PDB entry 4WNW | X-ray diffraction, 3.30 A resolution | chain A

Chain A:
Molecule: Cytochrome P450 2D6
Source organism: Homo sapiens
Notes: EC 1.14.14.1
UniProtKB: P10635 (CP2D6_HUMAN); residue numbers follow UniProt; this construct covers 34-497
Sequence (479 residues; numbered 23 to 501; the number before each row is that of its first residue):
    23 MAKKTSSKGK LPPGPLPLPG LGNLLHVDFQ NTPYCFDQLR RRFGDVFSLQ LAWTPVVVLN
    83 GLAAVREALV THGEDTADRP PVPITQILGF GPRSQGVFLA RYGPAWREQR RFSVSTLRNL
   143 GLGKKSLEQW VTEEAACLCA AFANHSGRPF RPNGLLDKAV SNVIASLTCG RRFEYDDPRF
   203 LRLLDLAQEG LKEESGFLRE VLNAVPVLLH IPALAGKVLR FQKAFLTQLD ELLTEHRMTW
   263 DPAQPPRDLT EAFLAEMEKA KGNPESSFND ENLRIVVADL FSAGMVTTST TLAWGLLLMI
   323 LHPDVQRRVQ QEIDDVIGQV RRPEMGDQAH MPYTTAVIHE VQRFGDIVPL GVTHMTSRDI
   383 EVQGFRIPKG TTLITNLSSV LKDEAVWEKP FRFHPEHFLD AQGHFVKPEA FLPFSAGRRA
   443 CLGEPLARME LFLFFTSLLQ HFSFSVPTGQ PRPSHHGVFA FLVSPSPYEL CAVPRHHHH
Not modelled in the structure: 23-32, 143-146, 498-501
Differences from the reference sequence: initiating methionine (23); expression tag (24-33, 498-501)
Curated features (UniProtKB/Swiss-Prot):
  - binding site (substrate): Asp301
  - binding site (heme): Cys443
  - natural variant: Pro34 (P34S: In allele CYP2D6*10 and allele CYP2D6*14), Gly42 (G42R: In allele CYP2D6*12), Ala85 (A85V: In allele CYP2D6*23), Val104 (V104A: In allele CYP2D6*88), Thr107 (T107I: In allele CYP2D6*17), Leu142 (L142S: In allele CYP2D6*89), Lys147 (K147R: In allele CYP2D6*90), Glu155 (E155K: In allele CYP2D6*45A, allele CYP2D6*45B and allele CYP2D6*46), Cys161 (C161S: In allele CYP2D6*91), Phe164 (F164L: In and), Gly169 (G169R: In allele CYP2D6*14), Gly212 (G212E: In allele CYP2D6*6B and allele CYP2D6*6C), 15 further natural variant entries in UniProt
Bound ions: Na+ near Glu216 (its only coordinating residue here); heme Fe near Cys443 (its only coordinating residue here)
Ligand contacts:
  - heme (HEM): Arg101, Val119, Phe120, Trp128, Arg132, Ile186, Leu302, Ala305, Gly306, Thr309, Thr310, Thr313, Gln364, Val370, Gly373, Val374, His376, Leu399, Pro435, Phe436, Ser437, Ala438, Arg440, Arg441, Ala442, Cys443, Leu444, Gly445, Leu448, Ala449
  - RTZ (10-{2-[(2R)-1-methylpiperidin-2-yl]ethyl}-2-(methylsulfanyl)-10H-phenothiazine): Leu110, Phe112, Phe120, Leu121, Ala209, Gly212, Leu213, Glu216, Gln244, Phe247, Leu248, Ile297, Ala300, Asp301, Ser304, Ala305, Val308, Thr309, Val370, Val374, Phe483
Reported in the primary citation:
  - binding site for RTZ: Phe120, Asp301
  - Na+ coordination: Glu216
  - contacts within the chain: Ala300-Ser304 (hydrogen bond), Ala305-Thr309 (hydrogen bond)
  - conformationally variable residues (loop rearrangement, side-chain flip): Phe112, Phe120, Leu121

In short:
Chain A binds heme and compound RTZ. Curated annotation (UniProt) lists substrate-binding residue Asp301 and
heme-binding residue Cys443. The paper reports a binding site for RTZ at Phe120 and Asp301; Na+ coordination
by Glu216.
Chain A is Cytochrome P450 2D6 (Homo sapiens); the structure, Human Cytochrome P450 2D6 Thioridazine Complex,
was determined by X-ray diffraction (same publication as 4WNT, 4WNU, 4WNV, 3TDA and 3TBG).
